3NN3 - chains A and E of the 5 polymer chains in the assembly; structure by X-ray diffraction, 2.60 A resolution.

Chain A (and E):
Molecule: Chlorite dismutase
Organism: Candidatus Nitrospira defluvii
Notes: EC 1.13.11.49; chain E of this document is another copy of the same molecule, construct and numbering; everything in this record applies to it too
UniProt: B3U4H7 (B3U4H7_9BACT); residues 1-238 here correspond to UniProt positions 27-264 (UniProt number = residue number + 26)
Chain sequence (241 residues; numbered -2 to 238; the number before each row is that of its first residue; numbers below 1 keep their minus sign (Gly-2 is residue -2)):
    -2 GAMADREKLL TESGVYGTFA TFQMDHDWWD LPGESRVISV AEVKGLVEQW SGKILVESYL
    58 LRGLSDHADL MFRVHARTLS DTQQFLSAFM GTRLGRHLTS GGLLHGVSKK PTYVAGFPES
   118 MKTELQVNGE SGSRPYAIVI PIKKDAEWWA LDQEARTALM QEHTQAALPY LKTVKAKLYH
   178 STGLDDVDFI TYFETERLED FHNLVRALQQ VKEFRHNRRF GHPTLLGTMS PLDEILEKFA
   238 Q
Disordered / not traced: -2 to 0
Differences from the reference sequence: cloning artifact (-2 to 0); engineered mutation Ala173 (Arg199 in B3U4H7)
Metal / ion sites: heme Fe near His160 (its only coordinating residue here)
Ligand contacts: heme (HEM): Pro108, Thr109, Tyr110, Val111, Phe114, Leu122, Ile137, Ile139, Lys141, Trp145, Met157, His160, Thr161, Ala164, Leu168, Val171, Ala173, Leu175, Phe186, Thr188, Phe190, Phe198, Leu201, Val202, Leu205, Glu210, Phe211, Phe217

How chain A and chain E interact:
Pairs across the interface - 57 pairs, chain A then chain E:
  His23(A) - Asp22(E)  salt bridge
  His23(A) - Arg93(E)
  His23(A) - Leu95(E)  hydrogen bond (side chain-backbone)
  His23(A) - Thr96(E)
  Trp26(A) - Arg93(E)
  Leu57(A) - Gln80(E)  hydrogen bond (backbone-side chain)
  Arg59(A) - Gln80(E)  hydrogen bond (backbone-side chain)
  Arg59(A) - Ser84(E)  hydrogen bond (side chain-backbone)
  Arg59(A) - Met87(E)
  Arg59(A) - Gly88(E)
  Gly60(A) - Leu83(E)
  Gly60(A) - Met87(E)
  Gly60(A) - Leu100(E)
  Leu61(A) - Leu76(E)
  Leu61(A) - Gln80(E)
  Leu61(A) - Leu100(E)
  Leu61(A) - His102(E)  hydrogen bond (backbone-side chain)
  Ser62(A) - Leu100(E)
  Asp63(A) - Gly98(E)
  Asp63(A) - Gly99(E)
  Asp63(A) - Leu100(E)  hydrogen bond (side chain-backbone)
  His64(A) - Ser97(E)  hydrogen bond (side chain-backbone)
  His64(A) - Gly98(E)
  Tyr133(A) - Thr75(E)
  Tyr133(A) - Leu76(E)
  Tyr133(A) - Ser77(E)  hydrogen bond (side chain-backbone)
  Ile135(A) - Gly180(E)
  Leu195(A) - Tyr13(E)
  Leu195(A) - Leu76(E)  hydrophobic
  Glu196(A) - Tyr13(E)  hydrogen bond (backbone-side chain)
  Glu196(A) - Val104(E)
  Glu196(A) - Lys106(E)  salt bridge
  Phe198(A) - Gly180(E)
  His199(A) - Lys106(E)
  His199(A) - His177(E)
  His199(A) - Thr179(E)  hydrogen bond (side chain-backbone)
  Asn200(A) - Lys106(E)  hydrogen bond
  Val202(A) - Thr179(E)
  Arg203(A) - Trp146(E)
  Arg203(A) - Arg153(E)
  Gln206(A) - Trp146(E)
  Gln206(A) - Thr179(E)
  Gln206(A) - Asp185(E)  hydrogen bond
  Arg212(A) - Ala143(E)
  Arg212(A) - Ala147(E)
  Arg215(A) - Arg215(E)
  Gly218(A) - Asp183(E)
  His219(A) - Asp183(E)  salt bridge
  Pro220(A) - Asp183(E)
  Thr221(A) - Gly180(E)
  Thr221(A) - Asp182(E)
  Thr221(A) - Asp183(E)  hydrogen bond
  Leu223(A) - Leu76(E)  hydrophobic
  Leu223(A) - His102(E)
  Leu223(A) - Leu181(E)
  Thr225(A) - Gln80(E)  hydrogen bond
  Lys235(A) - Ser84(E)  hydrogen bond
Interface residues without a listed pair, chain A (32 interface residues in all): Gln20, Leu58, Gln207, Phe217
Interface residues without a listed pair, chain E (34 interface residues in all): Lys140, Ser178

In short:
32 residues of chain A face 34 of chain E across their interface, with 15 hydrogen bonds and 3 salt bridges.
Among the polar pairs are His23(A)-Asp22(E), Glu196(A)-Lys106(E) and His219(A)-Asp183(E). Chain A binds heme.
Both chains are Chlorite dismutase (Candidatus Nitrospira defluvii). Entry 3NN3 (Structure of chlorite
dismutase from Candidatus Nitrospira defluvii R173A mutant) was determined by X-ray diffraction, deposited
together with 3NN1, 3NN2 and 3NN4.
